PDB entry 7JQ9 | electron microscopy, 3.10 A resolution | chain A

Chain A:
Name: E3 ubiquitin-protein ligase HUWE1
Source organism: Homo sapiens
Notes: EC 2.3.2.26
UniProt: Q7Z6Z7 (HUWE1_HUMAN); the construct has insertions or renumbered stretches relative to UniProt, so the offset changes along the chain: 1-3651 = UniProt 1-3651; 3668-3751 = UniProt 3652-3735; 3851-4374 = UniProt 3851-4374
Chain sequence (4411 residues; numbered -36 to 4374 plus 115 insertion-coded residues; 115 numbers in that range are skipped by the numbering (no residue carries them; nothing is unmodelled there); the number before each row is that of its first residue; a row labelled like 3751A-3751Z holds insertion residues (3751A, then the next letters in order); numbers below 1 keep their minus sign (Met-36 is residue -36)):
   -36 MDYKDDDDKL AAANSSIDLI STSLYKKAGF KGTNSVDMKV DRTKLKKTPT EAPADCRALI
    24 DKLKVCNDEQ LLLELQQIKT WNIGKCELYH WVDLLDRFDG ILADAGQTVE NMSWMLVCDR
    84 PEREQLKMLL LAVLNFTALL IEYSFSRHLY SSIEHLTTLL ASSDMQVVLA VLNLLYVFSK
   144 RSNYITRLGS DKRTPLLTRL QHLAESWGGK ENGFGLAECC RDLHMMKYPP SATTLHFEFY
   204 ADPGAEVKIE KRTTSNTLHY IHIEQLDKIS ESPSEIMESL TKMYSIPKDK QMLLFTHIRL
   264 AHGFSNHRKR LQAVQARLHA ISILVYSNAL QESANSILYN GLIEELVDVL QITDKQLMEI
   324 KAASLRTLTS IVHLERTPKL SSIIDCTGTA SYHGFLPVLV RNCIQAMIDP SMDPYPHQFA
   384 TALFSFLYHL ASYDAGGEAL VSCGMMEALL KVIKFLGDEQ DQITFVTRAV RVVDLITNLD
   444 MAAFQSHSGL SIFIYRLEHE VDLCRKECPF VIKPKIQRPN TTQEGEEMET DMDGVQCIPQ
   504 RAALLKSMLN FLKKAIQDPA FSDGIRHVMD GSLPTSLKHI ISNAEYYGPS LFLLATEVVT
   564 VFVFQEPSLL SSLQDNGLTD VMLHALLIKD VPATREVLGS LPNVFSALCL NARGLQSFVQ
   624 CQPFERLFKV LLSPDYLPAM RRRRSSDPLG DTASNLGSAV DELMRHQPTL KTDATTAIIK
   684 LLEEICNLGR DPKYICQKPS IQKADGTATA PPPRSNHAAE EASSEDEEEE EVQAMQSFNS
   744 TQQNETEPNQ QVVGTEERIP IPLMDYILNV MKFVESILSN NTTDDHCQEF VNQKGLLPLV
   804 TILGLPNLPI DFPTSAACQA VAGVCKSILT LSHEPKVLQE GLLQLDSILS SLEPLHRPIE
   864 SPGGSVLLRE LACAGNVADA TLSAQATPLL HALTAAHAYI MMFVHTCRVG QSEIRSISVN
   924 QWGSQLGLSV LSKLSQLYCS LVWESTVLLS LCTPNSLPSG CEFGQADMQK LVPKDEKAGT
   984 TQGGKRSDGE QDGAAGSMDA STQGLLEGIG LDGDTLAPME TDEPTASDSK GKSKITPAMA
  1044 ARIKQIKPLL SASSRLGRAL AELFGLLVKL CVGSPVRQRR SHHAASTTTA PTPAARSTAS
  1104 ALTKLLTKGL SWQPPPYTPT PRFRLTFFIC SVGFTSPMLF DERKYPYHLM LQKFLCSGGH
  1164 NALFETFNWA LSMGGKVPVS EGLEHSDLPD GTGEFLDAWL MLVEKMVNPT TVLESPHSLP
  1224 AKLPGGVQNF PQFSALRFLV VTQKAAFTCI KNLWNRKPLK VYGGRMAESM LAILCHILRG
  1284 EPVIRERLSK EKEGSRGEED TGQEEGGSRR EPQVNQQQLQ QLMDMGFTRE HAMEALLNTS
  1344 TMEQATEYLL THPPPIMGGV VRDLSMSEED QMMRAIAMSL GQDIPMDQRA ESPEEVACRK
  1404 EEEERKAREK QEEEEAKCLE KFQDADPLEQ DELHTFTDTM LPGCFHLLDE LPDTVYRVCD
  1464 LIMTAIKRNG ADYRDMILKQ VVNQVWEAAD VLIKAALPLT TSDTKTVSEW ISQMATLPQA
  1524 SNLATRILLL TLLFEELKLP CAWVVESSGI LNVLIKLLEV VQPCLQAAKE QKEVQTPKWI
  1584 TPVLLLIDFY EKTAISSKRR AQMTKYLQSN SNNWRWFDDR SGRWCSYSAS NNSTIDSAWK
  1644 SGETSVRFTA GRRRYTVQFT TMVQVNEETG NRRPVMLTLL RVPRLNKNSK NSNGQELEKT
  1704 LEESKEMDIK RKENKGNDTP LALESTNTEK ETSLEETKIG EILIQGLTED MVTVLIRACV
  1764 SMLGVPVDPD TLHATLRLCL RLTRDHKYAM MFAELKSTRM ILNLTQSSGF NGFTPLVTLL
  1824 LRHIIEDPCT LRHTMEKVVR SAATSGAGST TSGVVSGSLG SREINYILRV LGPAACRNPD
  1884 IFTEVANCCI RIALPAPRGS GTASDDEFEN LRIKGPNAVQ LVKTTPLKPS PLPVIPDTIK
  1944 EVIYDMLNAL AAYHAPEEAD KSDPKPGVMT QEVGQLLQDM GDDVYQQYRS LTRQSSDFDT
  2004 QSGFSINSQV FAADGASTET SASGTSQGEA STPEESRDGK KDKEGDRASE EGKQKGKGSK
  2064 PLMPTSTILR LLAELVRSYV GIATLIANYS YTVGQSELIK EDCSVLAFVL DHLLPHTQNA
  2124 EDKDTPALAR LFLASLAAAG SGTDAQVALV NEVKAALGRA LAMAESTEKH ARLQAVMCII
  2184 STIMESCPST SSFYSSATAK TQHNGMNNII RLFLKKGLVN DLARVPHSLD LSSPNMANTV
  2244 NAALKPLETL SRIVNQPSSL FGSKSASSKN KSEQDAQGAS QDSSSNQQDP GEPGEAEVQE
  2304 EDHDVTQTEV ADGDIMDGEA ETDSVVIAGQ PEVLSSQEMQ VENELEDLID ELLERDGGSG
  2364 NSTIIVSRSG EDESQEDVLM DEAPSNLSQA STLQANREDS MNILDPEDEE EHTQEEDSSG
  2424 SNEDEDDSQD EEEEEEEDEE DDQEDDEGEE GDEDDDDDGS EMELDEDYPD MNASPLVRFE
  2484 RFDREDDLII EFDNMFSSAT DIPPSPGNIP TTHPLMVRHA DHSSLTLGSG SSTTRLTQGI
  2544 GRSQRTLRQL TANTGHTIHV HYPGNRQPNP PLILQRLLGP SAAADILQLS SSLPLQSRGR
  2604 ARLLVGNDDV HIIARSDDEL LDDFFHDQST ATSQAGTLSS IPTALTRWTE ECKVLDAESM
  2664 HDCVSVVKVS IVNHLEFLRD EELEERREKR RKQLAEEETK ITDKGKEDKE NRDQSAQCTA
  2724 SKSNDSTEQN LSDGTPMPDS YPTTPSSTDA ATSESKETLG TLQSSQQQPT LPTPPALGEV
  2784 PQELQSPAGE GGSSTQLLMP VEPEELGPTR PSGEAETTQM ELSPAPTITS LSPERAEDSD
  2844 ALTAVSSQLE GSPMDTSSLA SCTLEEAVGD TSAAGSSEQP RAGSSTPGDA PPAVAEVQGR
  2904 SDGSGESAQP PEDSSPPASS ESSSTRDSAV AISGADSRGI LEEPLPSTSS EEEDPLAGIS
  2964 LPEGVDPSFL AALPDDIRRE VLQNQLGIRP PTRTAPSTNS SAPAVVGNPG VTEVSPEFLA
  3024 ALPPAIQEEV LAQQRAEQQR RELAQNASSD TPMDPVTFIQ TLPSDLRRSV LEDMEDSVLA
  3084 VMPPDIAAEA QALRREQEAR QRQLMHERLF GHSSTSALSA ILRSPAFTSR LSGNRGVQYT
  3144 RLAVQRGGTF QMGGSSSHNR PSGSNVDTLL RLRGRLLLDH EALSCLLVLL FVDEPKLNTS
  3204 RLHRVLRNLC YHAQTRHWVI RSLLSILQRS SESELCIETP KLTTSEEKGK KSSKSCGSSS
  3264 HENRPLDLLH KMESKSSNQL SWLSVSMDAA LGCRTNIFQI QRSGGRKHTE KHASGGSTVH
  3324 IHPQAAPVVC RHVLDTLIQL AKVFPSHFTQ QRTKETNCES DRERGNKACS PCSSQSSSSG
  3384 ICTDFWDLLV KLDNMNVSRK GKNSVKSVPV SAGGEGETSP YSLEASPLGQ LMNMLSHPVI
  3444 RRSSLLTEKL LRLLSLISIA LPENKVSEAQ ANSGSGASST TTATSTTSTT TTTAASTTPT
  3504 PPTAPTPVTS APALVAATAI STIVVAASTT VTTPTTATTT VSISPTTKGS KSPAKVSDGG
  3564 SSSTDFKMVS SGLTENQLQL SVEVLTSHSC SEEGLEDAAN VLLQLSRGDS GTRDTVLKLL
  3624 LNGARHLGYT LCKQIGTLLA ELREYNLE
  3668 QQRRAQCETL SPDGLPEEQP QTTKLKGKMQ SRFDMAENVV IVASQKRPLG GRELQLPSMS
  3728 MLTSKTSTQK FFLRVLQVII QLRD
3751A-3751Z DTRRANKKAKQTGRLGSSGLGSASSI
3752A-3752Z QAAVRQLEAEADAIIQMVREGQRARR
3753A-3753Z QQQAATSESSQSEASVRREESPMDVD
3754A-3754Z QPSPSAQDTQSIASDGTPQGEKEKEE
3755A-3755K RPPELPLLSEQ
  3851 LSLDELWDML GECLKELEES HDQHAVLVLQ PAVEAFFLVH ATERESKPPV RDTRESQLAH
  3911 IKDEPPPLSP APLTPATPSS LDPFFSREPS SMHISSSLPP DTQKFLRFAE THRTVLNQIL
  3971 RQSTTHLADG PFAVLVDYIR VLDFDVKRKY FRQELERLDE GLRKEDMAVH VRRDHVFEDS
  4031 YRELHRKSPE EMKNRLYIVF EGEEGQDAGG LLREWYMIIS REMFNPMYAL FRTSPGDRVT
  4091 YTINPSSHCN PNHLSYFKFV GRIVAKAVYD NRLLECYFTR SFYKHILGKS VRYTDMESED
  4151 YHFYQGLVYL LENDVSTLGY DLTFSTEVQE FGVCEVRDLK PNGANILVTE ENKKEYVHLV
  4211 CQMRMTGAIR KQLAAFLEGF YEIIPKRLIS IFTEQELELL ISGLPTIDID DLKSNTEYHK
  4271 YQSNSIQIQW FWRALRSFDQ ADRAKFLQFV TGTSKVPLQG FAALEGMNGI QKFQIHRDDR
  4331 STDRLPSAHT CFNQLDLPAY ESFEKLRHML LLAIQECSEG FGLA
Disordered / not traced: -36 to 16, 28-30, 40-53, 71-87, 107-113, 203-222, 291-298, 337-341, 477-498, 702-761, 976-1040, 1077-1095, 1226-1231, 1291-1431, 1684-1744, 1955-2061, 2189-2209, 2260-2640, 2697-3178, 3235-3283, 3305-3320, 3347-3386, 3399-3426, 3463-3574, 3590-3593, 3668-3719, 3751A-3751Z, 3752A-3752Z, 3753A-3753Z, 3754A-3754Z, 3755A-3755K, 3894-3952, 4191-4197, 4365-4374
Construct notes: expression tag (-36 to 0)
What the authors report for this chain:
  - catalytic residues: Cys4341 (citing earlier work)
  - mutagenesis - C4341S: abolished catalytic activity on E2 discharge
  - mutagenesis - Y355G/H356G: decreased catalytic activity
  - mutagenesis - H3962D, I3969A/F3982A: decreased catalytic activity on Mcl1 and DDIT4
  - disease-associated variants - F3194S: decreased catalytic activity on E2 discharge
  - disease-associated variants - R4187C: increased catalytic activity on E2 discharge
  - disease-associated variants - R4187C: decreased catalytic activity (E3 ligase activity)
  - disease-associated variants - H669Q: unchanged catalytic activity
  - mutagenesis - H3962D, I3969A/F3982A: decreased catalytic activity on ligase loading

In short:
The paper reports the catalytic residue Cys4341; H3962D and I3969A/F3982A reduce catalytic activity on Mcl1
and DDIT4; 7 substitutions were tested in all.
Chain A is E3 ubiquitin-protein ligase HUWE1 (Homo sapiens); the structure, Cryo-EM structure of human HUWE1,
was determined by electron microscopy together with 7MOP, 7MWD, 7MWE and 7MWF from the same study.
